Entry 6CK9 (X-ray diffraction, 2.71 A resolution); this record covers chains D and E of the 6 polymer chains in the assembly.

[Chain D]
Name: 35O22 scFv heavy chain portion
From: Homo sapiens
Notes: antibody fragment or engineered binder
Chain sequence (134 residues; each row starts with the number of its first residue; a row labelled like 72A-72H holds insertion residues (72A, then the next letters in order)):
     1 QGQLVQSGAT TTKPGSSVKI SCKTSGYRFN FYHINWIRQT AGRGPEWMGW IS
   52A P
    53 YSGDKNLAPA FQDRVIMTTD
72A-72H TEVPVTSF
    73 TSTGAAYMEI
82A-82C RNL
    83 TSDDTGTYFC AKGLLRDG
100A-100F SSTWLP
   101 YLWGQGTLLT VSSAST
Unresolved in the structure: 111-116
Disulfides: Cys-22/Cys-92

[Chain E]
Name: 35O22 scFv light chain portion
From: Homo sapiens
Notes: antibody fragment or engineered binder
Chain sequence (114 residues; each row starts with the number of its first residue; note: 1 number in that range is skipped by the numbering (no residue carries it; nothing is unmodelled there); a row labelled like 27A-27C holds insertion residues (27A, then the next letters in order); numbering starts at 0):
     0 SQSVLTQSAS
    11 VSGSLGQSVT ISCTGPN
27A-27C SVC
    28 CSHKSISWYQ WPPGRAPTLI IYEDNERAPG ISPRFSGYKS YWSAYLTISD LRPEDETTYY
    88 CCSYTHNS
   95A G
    96 CVFGTGTKVS VLGQS
Unresolved in the structure: 0-2, 78-82, 105-110
Disulfides: Cys-23/Cys-88, Cys-89/Cys-96

[How chain D and chain E interact]
Residue-residue contacts - 44 pairs, chain D then chain E:
  Ile-37(D) with Trp-38(E), hydrophobic
  Gln-39(D) with Trp-38(E); Pro-40(E); Tyr-87(E)
  Pro-45(D) with Trp-38(E), hydrophobic; Tyr-87(E), hydrophobic; Phe-98(E)
  Glu-46(D) with Phe-98(E)
  Trp-47(D) with Gly-95A(E); Cys-96(E); Phe-98(E)
  Trp-50(D) with Asn-94(E); Ser-95(E), hydrogen bond (side chain-backbone)
  Asn-58(D) with Asn-94(E); Ser-95(E); Gly-95A(E)
  Phe-91(D) with Trp-38(E), hydrophobic; Arg-42(E); Ala-43(E), hydrophobic; Pro-44(E)
  Leu-96(D) with Leu-46(E), hydrophobic; Tyr-49(E), hydrophobic
  Ser-100A(D) with Glu-50(E), hydrogen bond; Thr-92(E); His-93(E)
  Ser-100B(D) with Tyr-49(E); Glu-50(E), hydrogen bond; Tyr-91(E)
  Trp-100D(D) with Tyr-91(E), hydrophobic; Thr-92(E); His-93(E), hydrogen bond (side chain-backbone); Asn-94(E); Ser-95(E); Gly-95A(E); Cys-96(E)
  Leu-100E(D) with Tyr-36(E); Tyr-49(E), hydrophobic; Tyr-91(E); Cys-96(E), hydrophobic
  Pro-100F(D) with Tyr-36(E), hydrogen bond (backbone-side chain)
  Tyr-101(D) with Leu-46(E), hydrophobic; Pro-56(E)
  Trp-103(D) with Pro-44(E)
  Gly-104(D) with Ala-43(E)
Other interface residues (no listed pair), chain E (21 interface residues in all): Ser-34, Gly-41

[Overview]
The interface between chain D and chain E involves 17 residues on one side and 21 on the other, with 5
hydrogen bonds. Polar pairs include Trp-50(D)/Ser-95(E), Pro-100F(D)/Tyr-36(E) and Ser-100B(D)/Glu-50(E).
Here chain D is 35O22 scFv heavy chain portion and chain E is 35O22 scFv light chain portion, both from Homo
sapiens. Entry 6CK9 (Crystal Structure of HIV-1 ConC_Base0 Prefusion Env Trimer in Complex with Human Antibody
Fragment 3H109L and ...) was determined by X-ray diffraction.
